9LZL - chains A and D of the 12 polymer chains in the assembly; structure by electron microscopy, 3.10 A resolution.

== Chain A ==
Protein: Capsid protein alpha
Organism: Flock house virus
Notes: EC 3.4.23.44
UniProtKB: P12870 (CAPSD_FHV); numbering as in UniProt (aligned over 1-363)
Amino-acid sequence (363 residues; each row starts with the number of its first residue):
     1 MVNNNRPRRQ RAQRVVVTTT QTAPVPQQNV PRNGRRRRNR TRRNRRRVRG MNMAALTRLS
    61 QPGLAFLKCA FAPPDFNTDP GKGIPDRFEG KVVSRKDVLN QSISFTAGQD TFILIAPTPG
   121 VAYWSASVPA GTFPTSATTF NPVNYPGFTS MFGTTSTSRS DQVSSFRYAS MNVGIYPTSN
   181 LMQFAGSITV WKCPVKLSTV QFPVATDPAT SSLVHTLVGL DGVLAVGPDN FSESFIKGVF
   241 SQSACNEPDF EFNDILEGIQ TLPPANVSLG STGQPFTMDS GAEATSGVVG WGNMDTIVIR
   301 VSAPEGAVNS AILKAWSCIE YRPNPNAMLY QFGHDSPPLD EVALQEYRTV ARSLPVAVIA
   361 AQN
Unresolved in the structure: 1-22, 32-56
Curated features (UniProtKB/Swiss-Prot):
  - active site: D75
  - binding site (Ca(2+)): D161, D221, D249, E251, G273
  - site: N363 (Cleavage)
Disulfides: C69-C318

== Chain D ==
Protein: Capsid protein alpha
Organism: Flock house virus
Notes: EC 3.4.23.44
UniProtKB: P12870 (CAPSD_FHV); residues 364-407 here = UniProt positions 364-407
Amino-acid sequence (44 residues; each row starts with the number of its first residue):
   364 ASMWERVKSI IKSSLAAASN IPGPIGVAAS GISGLSALFE GFGF
Unresolved in the structure: 364, 380-407
Curated features (UniProtKB/Swiss-Prot):
  - site (Interaction with viral RNA genome): F402, F405, F407

== Chain A / chain D interface ==
Contacting residue pairs (7):
  K68(A) - W367(D)
  A72(A) - M366(D)  hydrophobic
  F240(A) - M366(D)  hydrophobic
  E346(A) - S377(D)
  L354(A) - R369(D)
  Q362(A) - R369(D)
  N363(A) - M366(D)
Also at the interface, not in a pair above, chain A (16 interface residues in all): L64, L67, F71, D75, F76, Q242, V350, S353, P355
Also at the interface, not in a pair above, chain D (8 interface residues in all): V370, I373, I374, L378

== In short ==
16 residues of chain A face 8 of chain D across their interface. From UniProt: active-site residue D75(A) and
5 Ca2+-binding residues on chain A.
Chain A is Capsid protein alpha and chain D is Capsid protein alpha, both from Flock house virus; the
structure, Flat-contact of Flock House Virus early disassembly intermediate, was determined by electron
microscopy together with 9LZW from the same study.
